Entry 6IFL (electron microscopy, 3.16 A resolution); this record covers chains H and I of the 10 polymer chains in the assembly.

Chain H:
Name: Type III-A CRISPR-associated RAMP protein Csm5
Organism: Streptococcus thermophilus
UniProtKB: A0A2U2M038 (A0A2U2M038_STRTR); numbering as in UniProt (aligned over 1-357)
Amino-acid sequence (357 residues; each row starts with the number of its first residue):
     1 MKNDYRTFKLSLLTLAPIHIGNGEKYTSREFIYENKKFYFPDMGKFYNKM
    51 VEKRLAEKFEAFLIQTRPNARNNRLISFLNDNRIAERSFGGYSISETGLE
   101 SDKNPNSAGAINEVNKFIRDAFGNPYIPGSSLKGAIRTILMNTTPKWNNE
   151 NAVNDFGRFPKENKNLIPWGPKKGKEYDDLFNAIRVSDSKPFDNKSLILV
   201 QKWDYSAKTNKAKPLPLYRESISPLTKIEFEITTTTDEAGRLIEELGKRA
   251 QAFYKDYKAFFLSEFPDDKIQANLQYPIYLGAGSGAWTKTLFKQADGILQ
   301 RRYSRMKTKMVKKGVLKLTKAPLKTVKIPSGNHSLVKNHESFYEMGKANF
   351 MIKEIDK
Not modelled in the structure: 1-2, 102-106, 356-357

Chain I:
Molecule: crRNA
Sequence (36 nucleotides; row label = number of the first residue in the row):
     1 ACGGAAACGCUUUCUAGCUCGCUAUAAUUACCCAUU
Not modelled in the structure: 36

How chain H and chain I interact:
Contacting residue pairs - 62 pairs, chain H then chain I:
  His-19(H) with U28(I), salt bridge to the phosphate
  Ile-20(H) with U28(I), phosphate contact
  Gly-21(H) with A27(I), sugar contact; U28(I), hydrogen bond to the phosphate
  Gly-23(H) with A27(I), base contact
  Pro-128(H) with A27(I), phosphate contact
  Ser-130(H) with A26(I), sugar contact; A27(I), hydrogen bond to the phosphate
  Ser-131(H) with A26(I), base contact; A27(I), phosphate contact
  Lys-133(H) with U25(I), salt bridge to the phosphate; A26(I), phosphate contact
  Gly-134(H) with A26(I), base contact
  Ala-135(H) with A26(I), base contact
  Arg-137(H) with A24(I), sugar contact; U25(I), salt bridge to the phosphate; A26(I), phosphate contact
  Thr-138(H) with A26(I), base contact
  Trp-169(H) with U23(I), hydrogen bond to the sugar; A24(I), sugar contact
  Tyr-177(H) with U23(I), hydrogen bond to the sugar
  Asp-179(H) with U23(I), hydrogen bond to the sugar; A24(I), sugar contact
  Phe-181(H) with A24(I), phosphate contact; U25(I), phosphate contact
  Asn-182(H) with A24(I), phosphate contact
  Lys-202(H) with C31(I), base contact
  Asp-204(H) with C31(I), hydrogen bond to the sugar
  Pro-214(H) with C32(I), hydrogen bond to the base
  Leu-215(H) with C31(I), base contact; C32(I), base contact
  Leu-217(H) with C31(I), base contact
  Arg-219(H) with U29(I), salt bridge to the phosphate
  Tyr-279(H) with A26(I), hydrogen bond to the base
  Leu-280(H) with A26(I), base contact
  Gly-281(H) with A26(I), hydrogen bond to the base; U28(I), phosphate contact
  Ala-282(H) with U28(I), phosphate contact; U29(I), phosphate contact
  Gly-283(H) with U29(I), hydrogen bond to the phosphate
  Ser-284(H) with U29(I), phosphate contact
  Gly-285(H) with U29(I), hydrogen bond to the phosphate; A30(I), phosphate contact
  Ala-286(H) with U29(I), phosphate contact; A30(I), phosphate contact
  Thr-288(H) with A26(I), hydrogen bond to the base
  Lys-289(H) with A26(I), base contact; U28(I), phosphate contact; U29(I), salt bridge to the phosphate
  Tyr-303(H) with U29(I), hydrogen bond to the sugar; A30(I), hydrogen bond to the sugar
  Met-306(H) with C32(I), phosphate contact; C33(I), phosphate contact
  Lys-307(H) with A30(I), hydrogen bond to the sugar; C31(I), sugar contact
  Thr-308(H) with C31(I), sugar contact
  Lys-309(H) with A30(I), phosphate contact; C31(I), phosphate contact
  Met-310(H) with C32(I), phosphate contact
  Val-315(H) with C31(I), hydrogen bond to the phosphate
  Lys-317(H) with A30(I), salt bridge to the phosphate; C31(I), salt bridge to the phosphate
Interface residues without a listed pair, chain H (44 interface residues in all): Pro-171, Pro-216, Gly-314

Summary:
The interface between chain H and chain I involves 44 residues on one side and 11 on the other, with 16
hydrogen bonds and 7 salt bridges. Polar contacts include Pro-214(H)/C32(I), Tyr-279(H)/A26(I) and
Gly-281(H)/A26(I).
Chain H is Type III-A CRISPR-associated RAMP protein Csm5 (Streptococcus thermophilus) and chain I is crRNA;
the structure, Cryo-EM structure of type III-A Csm-NTR complex, was determined by electron microscopy (same
publication as 6IFK, 6IFN, 6IFR, 6IFU, 6IFY, 6IFZ and 6IG0).
